PDB entry 8YH9 | electron microscopy, 3.35 A resolution | chains F and E of the 10 polymer chains in the assembly

# Chain F (and E)
Molecule: Cas7f
Source organism: Selenomonas sp
Notes: chain E of this document is another copy of the same molecule, construct and numbering; everything in this record applies to it too
Amino-acid sequence (335 residues; numbered 1 to 335; the number before each row is that of its first residue):
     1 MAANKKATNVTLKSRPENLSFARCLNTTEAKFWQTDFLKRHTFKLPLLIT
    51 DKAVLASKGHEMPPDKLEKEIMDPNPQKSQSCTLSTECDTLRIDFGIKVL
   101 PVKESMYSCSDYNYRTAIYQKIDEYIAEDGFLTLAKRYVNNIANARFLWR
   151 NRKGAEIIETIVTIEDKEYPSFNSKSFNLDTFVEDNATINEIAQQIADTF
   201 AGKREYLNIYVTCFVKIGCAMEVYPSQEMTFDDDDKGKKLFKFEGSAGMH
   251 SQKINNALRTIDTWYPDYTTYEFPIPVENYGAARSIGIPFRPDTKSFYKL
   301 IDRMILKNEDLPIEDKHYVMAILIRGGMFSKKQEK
Not modelled in the structure: 1-11, 56-75, 332-335 (chain E: 1-17, 56-75, 332-335)

# Chain F / chain E interface
Pairs across the interface (39; chain F residue first):
  Asp51(F) with Glu228(E)
  Lys52(F) with Glu29(E); Glu228(E); Phe241(E); Gln252(E)
  Ala53(F) with Glu228(E), hydrogen bond (backbone-side chain); Met229(E); His250(E), hydrogen bond (backbone-side chain); Gln252(E)
  Val54(F) with Met229(E); Gln252(E)
  Pro76(F) with Met229(E); Phe231(E)
  Gln77(F) with Met229(E); Phe231(E)
  Lys78(F) with Phe231(E)
  Ser81(F) with Glu29(E), hydrogen bond
  Thr86(F) with Phe243(E)
  Arg150(F) with Ala22(E); Asn26(E)
  Gly154(F) with Lys98(E); Tyr206(E)
  Glu156(F) with Tyr206(E), hydrogen bond; Asn208(E), hydrogen bond
  Ile217(F) with Lys98(E)
  Ala220(F) with Thr28(E), hydrogen bond (backbone-side chain)
  Met221(F) with Thr28(E)
  Glu222(F) with Arg23(E), salt bridge; Asn26(E); Thr27(E); Glu29(E)
  Tyr224(F) with Asn26(E), hydrogen bond
  Thr270(F) with Tyr112(E), hydrogen bond (backbone-side chain)
  Tyr271(F) with Tyr112(E), hydrophobic
  Arg284(F) with Ser108(E), hydrogen bond (backbone-side chain)
  Ser285(F) with Ser108(E), hydrogen bond (backbone-side chain); Cys109(E), hydrogen bond (backbone-backbone)
  Ile286(F) with Arg115(E)
  Gly287(F) with Cys109(E)
Interface residues without a listed pair, chain F (26 interface residues in all): Leu84, Ser85, Lys153
Interface residues without a listed pair, chain E (28 interface residues in all): Leu100, Glu104, Ser105, Tyr107, Ser110, Gln227, Glu244, Ser251

# In short
The interface between chain F and chain E involves 26 residues on one side and 28 on the other; the contacts
include 11 hydrogen bonds and 1 salt bridge. Polar pairs include Glu222(F)-Arg23(E), Ala53(F)-Glu228(E) and
Ala53(F)-His250(E).
Both chains are Cas7f (Selenomonas sp). Entry 8YH9 (Type I-FHNH Cascade complex) was determined by electron
microscopy (same publication as 8YDB, 8YEO and 8YHA).
